7VOP - chains M and N of the 32 polymer chains in the assembly; structure by electron microscopy, 8.70 A resolution (very low resolution: no residue pairs are listed; an interface is given only as per-side residue counts).

# Chain M
Molecule: Nucleoporin 160kDa
Source organism: Xenopus laevis
Reference sequence: A0A6I8QA34 (A0A6I8QA34_XENTR); residues 24-1437 here correspond to UniProt positions 1-1414 (UniProt number = residue number - 23)
Chain sequence (1414 residues; numbered 24 to 1437; the number before each row is that of its first residue):
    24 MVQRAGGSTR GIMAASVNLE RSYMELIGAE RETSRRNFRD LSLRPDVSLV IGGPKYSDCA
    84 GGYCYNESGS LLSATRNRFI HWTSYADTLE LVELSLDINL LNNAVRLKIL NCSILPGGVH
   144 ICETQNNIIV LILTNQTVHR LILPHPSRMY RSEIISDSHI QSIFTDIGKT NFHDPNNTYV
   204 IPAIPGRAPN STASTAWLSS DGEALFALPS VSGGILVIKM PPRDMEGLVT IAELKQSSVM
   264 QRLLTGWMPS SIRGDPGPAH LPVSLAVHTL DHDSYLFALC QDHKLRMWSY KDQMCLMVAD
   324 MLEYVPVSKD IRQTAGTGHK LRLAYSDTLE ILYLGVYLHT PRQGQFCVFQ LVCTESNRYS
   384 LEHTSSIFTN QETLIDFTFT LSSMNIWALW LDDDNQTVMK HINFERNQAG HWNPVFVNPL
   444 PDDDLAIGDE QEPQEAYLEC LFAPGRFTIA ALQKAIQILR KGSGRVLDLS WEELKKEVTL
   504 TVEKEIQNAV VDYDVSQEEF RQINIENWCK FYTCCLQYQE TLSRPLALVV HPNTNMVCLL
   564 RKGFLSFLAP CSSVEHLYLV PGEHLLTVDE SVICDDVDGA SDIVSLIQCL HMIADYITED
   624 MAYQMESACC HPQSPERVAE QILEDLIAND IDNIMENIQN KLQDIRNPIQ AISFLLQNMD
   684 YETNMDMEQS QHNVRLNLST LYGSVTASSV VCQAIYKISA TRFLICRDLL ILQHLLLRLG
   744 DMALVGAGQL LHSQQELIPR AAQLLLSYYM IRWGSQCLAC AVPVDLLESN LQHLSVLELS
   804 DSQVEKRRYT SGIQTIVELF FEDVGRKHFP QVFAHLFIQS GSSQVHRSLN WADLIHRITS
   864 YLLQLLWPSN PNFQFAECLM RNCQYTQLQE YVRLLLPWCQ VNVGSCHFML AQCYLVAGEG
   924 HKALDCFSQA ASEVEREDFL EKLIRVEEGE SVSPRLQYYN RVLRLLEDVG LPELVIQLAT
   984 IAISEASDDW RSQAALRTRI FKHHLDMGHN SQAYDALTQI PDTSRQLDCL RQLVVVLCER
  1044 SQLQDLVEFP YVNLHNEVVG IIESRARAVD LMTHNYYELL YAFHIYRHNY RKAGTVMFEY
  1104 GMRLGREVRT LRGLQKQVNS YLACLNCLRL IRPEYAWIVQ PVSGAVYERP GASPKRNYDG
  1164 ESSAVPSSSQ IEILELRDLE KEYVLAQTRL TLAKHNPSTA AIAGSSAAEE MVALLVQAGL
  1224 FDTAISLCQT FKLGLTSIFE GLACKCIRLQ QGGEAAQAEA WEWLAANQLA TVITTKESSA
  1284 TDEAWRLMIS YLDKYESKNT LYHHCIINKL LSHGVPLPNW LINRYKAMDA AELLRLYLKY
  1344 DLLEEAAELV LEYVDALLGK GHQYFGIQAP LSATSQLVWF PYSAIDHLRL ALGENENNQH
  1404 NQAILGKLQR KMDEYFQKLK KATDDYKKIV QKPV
Not modelled in the structure: 24-38, 1433-1437

# Chain N
Molecule: MGC83926 protein
Source organism: Xenopus laevis
Reference sequence: Q66IZ6 (Q66IZ6_XENLA); residues 1-326 here = UniProt positions 1-326
Chain sequence (326 residues; numbered 1 to 326; the number before each row is that of its first residue):
     1 MKQDSASNAT YTVDCEDYVH VVEFNPFDSG EAGSLLAYGG ISYVVIASCR FQEEDSTVEG
    61 IEFKTLKTFH HGERVVAIAW SPETRCDALL PLLRFATAAG DKKIRIFTSD FQDKNEYKVI
   121 EGHSGYINDL VFCSPEGTDI ASVGDDHTCR IWDLDGKQIA MFILRSPGMS VAWHPEGAFK
   181 LMVAEKTGTI RFYDLTTHQA ILSLESVQVP LMSADWCVRN TLRIGAVAGN DWIIWEMPRS
   241 SYPQDNKPAH ADRARMFRWS KCNENVFATT GYPGKMKSQI AIHHLAHPQP ILIGTAPVGS
   301 GLSWHRRLPL CVVGGYRKLF FWLTEM

# Chain M / chain N interface
At this resolution (9 A) residue pairs are not listed: 63 residues of chain M and 59 of chain N lie at the interface.

# In short
Chain M and chain N form an interface of 63 and 59 residues respectively.
Chain M is Nucleoporin 160kDa and chain N is MGC83926 protein, both from Xenopus laevis; the structure,
Cryo-EM structure of Xenopus laevis nuclear pore complex cytoplasmic ring subunit, was determined by electron
microscopy together with 7VCI from the same study.
